Entry 8ZVI (electron microscopy, 3.40 A resolution); this record covers chains C and a of the 14 polymer chains in the assembly.

Chain C:
Name: Major capsid protein
From: Escherichia phage T5
UniProtKB: Q6QGD8 (CAPSD_BPT5); residues 1-458 here = UniProt positions 1-458
Amino-acid sequence (458 residues; row label = number of the first residue in the row):
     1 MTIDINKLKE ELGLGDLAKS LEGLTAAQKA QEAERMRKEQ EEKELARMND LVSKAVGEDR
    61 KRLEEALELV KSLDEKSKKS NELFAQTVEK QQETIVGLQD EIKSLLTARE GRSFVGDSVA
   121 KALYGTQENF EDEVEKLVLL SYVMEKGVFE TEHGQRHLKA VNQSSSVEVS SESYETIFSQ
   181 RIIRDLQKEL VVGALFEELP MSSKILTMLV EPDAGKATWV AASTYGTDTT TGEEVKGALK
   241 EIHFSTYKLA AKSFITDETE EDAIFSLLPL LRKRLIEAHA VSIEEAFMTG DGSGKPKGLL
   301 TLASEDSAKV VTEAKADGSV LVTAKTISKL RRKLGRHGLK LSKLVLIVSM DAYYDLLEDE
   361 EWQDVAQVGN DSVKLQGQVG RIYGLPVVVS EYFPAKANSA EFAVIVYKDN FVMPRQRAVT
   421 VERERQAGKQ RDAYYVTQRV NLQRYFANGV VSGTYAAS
Disordered / not traced: 1-160, 458
Swiss-Prot annotation at these positions:
  - site: Lys-159, Ala-160 (Cleavage)

Chain a:
Name: Decoration protein
From: Escherichia phage T5
UniProtKB: Q6QGD6 (DECO_BPT5); numbering as in UniProt (aligned over 1-164)
Amino-acid sequence (164 residues; row label = number of the first residue in the row):
     1 MIDYSGLRTI FGEKLPESHI FFATVAAHKY VPSYAFLRRE LGLSSAHTNR KVWKKFVEAY
    61 GKAIPPAPPA PPLTLSKDLT ASMSVEEGAA LTLSVTATGG TGPYTYAWTK DGSPIPDASG
   121 ATYTKPTAAA EDAGSYKVTV TDSKQVSKDS TTCAVTVNPT VPGG
Disordered / not traced: 1, 68-164

Interface between chain C and chain a:
Contacting residue pairs (8; chain C residue first):
  Lys-325(C) with Ser-33(a)
  Glu-360(C) with Ala-35(a); Arg-39(a), salt bridge
  Glu-361(C) with Ser-33(a), hydrogen bond; Ala-35(a)
  Asp-364(C) with Ser-45(a), hydrogen bond
  Gln-367(C) with Ala-35(a); Arg-38(a)

Overview:
Chain C and chain a each contribute 5 residues to their interface, with 2 hydrogen bonds and 1 salt bridge.
Polar contacts include Glu-360(C)/Arg-39(a), Glu-361(C)/Ser-33(a) and Asp-364(C)/Ser-45(a).
Here chain C is Major capsid protein and chain a is Decoration protein, both from Escherichia phage T5. Entry
8ZVI (Structure of the bacteriophage T5 capsid) was determined by electron microscopy (same publication as
9ILP, 9IMV and 9IOZ).
